PDB entry 7UYD | X-ray diffraction, 1.00 A resolution | chain A

== Chain A ==
Protein: Metallo-beta-lactamase VIM-2-like protein
Source organism: Pseudomonas aeruginosa
UniProt: B8QIQ9 (B8QIQ9_PSEAI); numbering as in UniProt (aligned over 27-265)
Chain sequence (240 residues; row label = number of the first residue in the row):
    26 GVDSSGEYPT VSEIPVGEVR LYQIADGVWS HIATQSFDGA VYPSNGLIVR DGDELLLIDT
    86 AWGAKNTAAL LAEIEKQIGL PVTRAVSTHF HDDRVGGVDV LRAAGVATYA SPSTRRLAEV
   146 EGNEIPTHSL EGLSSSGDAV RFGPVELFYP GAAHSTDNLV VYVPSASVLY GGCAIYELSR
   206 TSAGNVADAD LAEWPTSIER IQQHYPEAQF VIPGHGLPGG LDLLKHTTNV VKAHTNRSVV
Not modelled in the structure: 26-31, 264-265
Differences from the reference sequence: expression tag (26)
Metal / ion sites: Zn2+ site 1: H114, H116, H179; Zn2+ site 2: D118, C198, H240; Zn2+ site 3: H153, H251 (together with acetate ion)

== Overview ==
H114, H116 and H179 form the Zn2+ site 1. D118, C198 and H240 coordinate Zn2+ site 2.
Chain A is Metallo-beta-lactamase VIM-2-like protein (Pseudomonas aeruginosa); the structure, Inhibitor bound
VIM1, was determined by X-ray diffraction together with 7UYA and 7UYB from the same study.
